Entry 6D00 (electron microscopy, 4.00 A resolution); this record covers chains 1 and 6 of the 6 polymer chains in the assembly.

[Chain 1 (and 6)]
Protein: Calcarisporiella thermophila Hsp104
From: Calcarisporiella thermophila
Notes: chain 6 of this document is another copy of the same molecule, construct and numbering; everything in this record applies to it too
Chain sequence (883 residues; numbered 0 to 882; the number before each row is that of its first residue; numbering starts at 0):
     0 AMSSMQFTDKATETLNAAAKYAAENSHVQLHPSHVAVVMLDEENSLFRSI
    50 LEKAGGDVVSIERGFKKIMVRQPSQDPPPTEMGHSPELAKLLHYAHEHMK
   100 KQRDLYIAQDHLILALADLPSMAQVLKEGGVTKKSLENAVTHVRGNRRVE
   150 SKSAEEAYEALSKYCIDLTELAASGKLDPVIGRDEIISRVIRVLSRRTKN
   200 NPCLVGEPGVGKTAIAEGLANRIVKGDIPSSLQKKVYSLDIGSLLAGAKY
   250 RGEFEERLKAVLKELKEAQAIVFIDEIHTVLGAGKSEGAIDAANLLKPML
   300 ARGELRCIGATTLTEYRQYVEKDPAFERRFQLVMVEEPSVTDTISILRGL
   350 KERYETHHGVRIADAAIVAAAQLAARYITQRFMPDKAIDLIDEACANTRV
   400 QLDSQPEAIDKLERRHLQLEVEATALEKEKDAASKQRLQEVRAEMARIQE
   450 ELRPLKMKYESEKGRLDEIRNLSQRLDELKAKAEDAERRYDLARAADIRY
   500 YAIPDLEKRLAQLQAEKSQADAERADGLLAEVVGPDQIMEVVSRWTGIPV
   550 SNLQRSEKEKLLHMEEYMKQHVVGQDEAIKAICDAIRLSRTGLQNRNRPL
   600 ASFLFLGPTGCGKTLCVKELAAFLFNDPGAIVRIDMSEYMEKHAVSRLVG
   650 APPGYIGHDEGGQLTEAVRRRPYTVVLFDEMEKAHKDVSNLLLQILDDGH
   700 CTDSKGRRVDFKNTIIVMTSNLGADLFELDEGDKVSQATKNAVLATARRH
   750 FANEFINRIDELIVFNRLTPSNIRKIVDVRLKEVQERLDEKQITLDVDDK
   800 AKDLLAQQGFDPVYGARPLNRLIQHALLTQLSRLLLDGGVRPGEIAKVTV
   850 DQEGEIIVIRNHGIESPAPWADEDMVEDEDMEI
Disordered / not traced: 0-1, 73-82, 145-155, 248-250, 283-287, 648-660, 722-737, 864-882
Residues lining bound ligands:
  - ADP (adenosine-5'-diphosphate), molecule 1: Pro178, Val179, Ile180, Arg182, Pro207, Gly208, Val209, Gly210, Lys211, Thr212, Ala213, Ile345, Leu349, Pro383, Asp384
  - ADP, molecule 2: His570, Thr608, Gly609, Cys610, Gly611, Lys612, Thr613, Leu614, Arg632, Asp678, Ile775, Arg779, Ala815, Arg816, Leu818
Reported in the primary citation:
  - binding site for ADP: Arg327, Asp384
  - self-association interface (contacts with another copy of this molecule): Gly225 to Lys233, Asp575 to Thr590, Glu852 to Glu854

[Chain 1 / chain 6 interface]
Contacting residue pairs (34; chain 1 residue first):
  Thr608(1) - Arg301(6)
  Ser636(1) - Lys258(6)
  Glu637(1) - Lys258(6)  salt bridge
  Glu679(1) - Arg301(6)  salt bridge
  Glu679(1) - Glu303(6)
  Glu681(1) - Pro297(6)
  Lys682(1) - Leu294(6)
  Lys682(1) - Pro297(6)
  Lys682(1) - Arg301(6)
  Asn720(1) - Pro297(6)
  Asn720(1) - Arg301(6)
  Gln807(1) - Ser230(6)  hydrogen bond
  Asp810(1) - Arg196(6)
  Pro811(1) - Arg196(6)
  Val812(1) - Arg196(6)
  Val812(1) - Asn199(6)
  Val812(1) - Ala300(6)
  Tyr813(1) - Leu193(6)
  Tyr813(1) - Arg301(6)
  Tyr813(1) - Gly302(6)
  Tyr813(1) - Arg305(6)  hydrogen bond
  Gly814(1) - Arg301(6)
  Arg816(1) - Gln268(6)
  Arg816(1) - Glu303(6)  salt bridge
  Pro817(1) - Gln268(6)
  Arg820(1) - Gln232(6)  hydrogen bond (side chain-backbone)
  Arg820(1) - Ala267(6)
  Arg820(1) - Gln268(6)
  Leu821(1) - Ser229(6)
  Leu821(1) - Ser230(6)
  Ala825(1) - Ser229(6)
  Arg832(1) - Tyr489(6)
  Glu852(1) - Gly225(6)
  Glu854(1) - Pro228(6)
Also at the interface, not in a pair above, chain 1 (25 interface residues in all): Lys612, Asp634, Met639, His824
Also at the interface, not in a pair above, chain 6 (23 interface residues in all): Arg195, Lys233, Glu254, Lys265

[Overview]
25 residues of chain 1 and 23 residues of chain 6 are in contact; the contacts include 3 hydrogen bonds and 3
salt bridges. Polar contacts include Glu637(1)-Lys258(6), Glu679(1)-Arg301(6) and Arg816(1)-Glu303(6). Ligands
of chain 1: ADP. The paper reports a binding site for ADP at Arg327(1) and Asp384(1); a self-association
interface involving Gly225(1), Asp575(1) and Glu852(1).
Chain 1 and chain 6 are both Calcarisporiella thermophila Hsp104 (Calcarisporiella thermophila); the
structure, Calcarisporiella thermophila Hsp104, was determined by electron microscopy, deposited together with
6AZY.
